8IYK - chains d and e of the 42 polymer chains in the assembly; structure by electron microscopy, 2.95 A resolution.

[Chain d]
Name: Tail tube protein
From: Escherichia phage lambda
UniProt: P03733 (TUBE_LAMBD); numbering as in UniProt (aligned over 1-246)
Chain sequence (246 residues; each row starts with the number of its first residue):
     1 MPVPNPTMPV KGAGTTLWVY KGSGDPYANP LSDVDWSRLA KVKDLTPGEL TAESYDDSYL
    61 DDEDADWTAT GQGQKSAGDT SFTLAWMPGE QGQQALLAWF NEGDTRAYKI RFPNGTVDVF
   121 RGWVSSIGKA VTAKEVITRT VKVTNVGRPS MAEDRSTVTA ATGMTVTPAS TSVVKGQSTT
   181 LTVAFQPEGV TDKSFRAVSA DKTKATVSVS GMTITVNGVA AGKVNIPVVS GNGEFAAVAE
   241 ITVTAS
Not modelled in the structure: 1-3

[Chain e]
Name: Tail tip protein M
From: Escherichia phage lambda
UniProt: P03737 (TIPM_LAMBD); numbering as in UniProt (aligned over 1-109)
Chain sequence (109 residues; each row starts with the number of its first residue):
     1 MKTFRWKVKP GMDVASVPSV RKVRFGDGYS QRAPAGLNAN LKTYSVTLSV PREEATVLES
    61 FLEEHGGWKS FLWTPPYEWR QIKVTCAKWS SRVSMLRVEF SAEFEQVVN

[Interface between chain d and chain e]
Contacting residue pairs - 21 pairs, chain d then chain e:
  Tyr-55(d) / Arg-97(e)
  Asp-56(d) / Lys-9(e)  hydrogen bond (backbone-side chain)
  Ser-58(d) / Lys-9(e)
  Ser-58(d) / Pro-10(e)
  Tyr-59(d) / Lys-7(e)
  Tyr-59(d) / Val-8(e)
  Tyr-59(d) / Lys-9(e)
  Tyr-59(d) / Ser-49(e)
  Tyr-59(d) / Arg-97(e)  hydrogen bond
  Leu-60(d) / Val-8(e)  hydrogen bond (backbone-backbone)
  Leu-60(d) / Lys-9(e)
  Leu-60(d) / Pro-10(e)
  Leu-60(d) / Met-12(e)  hydrophobic
  Leu-60(d) / Pro-76(e)  hydrophobic
  Asp-61(d) / Lys-7(e)
  Asp-61(d) / Val-8(e)  hydrogen bond (side chain-backbone)
  Asp-61(d) / Pro-76(e)
  Asp-62(d) / Lys-7(e)
  Gly-73(d) / Leu-96(e)
  Gln-74(d) / Met-95(e)
  Gln-74(d) / Leu-96(e)
Other interface residues (no listed pair), chain e (13 interface residues in all): Trp-6, Thr-74, Trp-79

[In short]
9 residues of chain d and 13 residues of chain e are in contact; the contacts include 4 hydrogen bonds. Polar
contacts include Asp-56(d)/Lys-9(e), Tyr-59(d)/Arg-97(e) and Asp-61(d)/Val-8(e).
Here chain d is Tail tube protein and chain e is Tail tip protein M, both from Escherichia phage lambda. Entry
8IYK (Tail tip conformation 1 of phage lambda tail) was determined by electron microscopy (same publication as
8IYD, 8IYL, 8JVM and 8KGE).
